3AKS - chain A; structure by X-ray diffraction, 0.97 A resolution.

# Chain A
Name: xylanase
Organism: Trichoderma longibrachiatum
Notes: EC 3.2.1.8
Chain sequence (190 residues; each row starts with the number of its first residue):
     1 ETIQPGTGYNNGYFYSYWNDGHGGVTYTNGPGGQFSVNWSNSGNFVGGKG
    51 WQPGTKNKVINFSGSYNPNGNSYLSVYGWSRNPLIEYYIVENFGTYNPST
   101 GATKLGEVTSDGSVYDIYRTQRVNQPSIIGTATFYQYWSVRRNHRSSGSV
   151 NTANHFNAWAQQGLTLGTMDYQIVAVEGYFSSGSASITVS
Modified / non-standard residues: E1 (pyroglutamic acid; PCA)
Metal / ion sites: Na+: N124, Q125

# Summary
N124 and Q125 form the Na+ site.
Chain A is xylanase (Trichoderma longibrachiatum); the structure, Crystal structure of xylanase from
Trichoderma longibrachiatum, was determined by X-ray diffraction together with 3AKP, 3AKQ, 3AKR and 3AKT from
the same study.
